5J6H - chains A and B of the 3 polymer chains in the assembly; structure by X-ray diffraction, 2.30 A resolution.

== Chain A ==
Protein: H-2 class I histocompatibility antigen, Q10 alpha chain
Organism: Mus musculus
Reference sequence: P01898 (HA10_MOUSE); residues 1-301 here correspond to UniProt positions 25-325 (UniProt number = residue number + 24)
Sequence (302 residues; numbered 0 to 301; the number before each row is that of its first residue; numbering starts at 0):
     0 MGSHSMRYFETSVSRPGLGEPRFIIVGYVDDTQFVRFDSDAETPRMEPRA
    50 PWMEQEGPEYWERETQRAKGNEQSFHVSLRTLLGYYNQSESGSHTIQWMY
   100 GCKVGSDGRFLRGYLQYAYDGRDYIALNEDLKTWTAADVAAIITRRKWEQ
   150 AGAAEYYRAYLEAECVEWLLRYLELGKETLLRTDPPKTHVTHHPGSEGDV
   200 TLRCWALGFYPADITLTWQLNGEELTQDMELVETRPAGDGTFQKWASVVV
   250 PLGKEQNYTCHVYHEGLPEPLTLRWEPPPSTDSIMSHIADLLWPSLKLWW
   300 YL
Not modelled in the structure: 0, 195, 277-301
Cystine bridges: C101-C164, C203-C259
Sequence notes: initiating methionine (0)
Bound ions: Na+: T94, Q96
Residues lining bound ligands: nicotinamide (NCA): E46, P47, R48, A49, E53
UniProt features mapped onto this chain:
  - region: E275 to H286 (Connecting peptide)
  - glycosylation (N-linked (GlcNAc...) asparagine): N86, N256

== Chain B ==
Protein: Beta-2-microglobulin
Organism: Mus musculus
Reference sequence: P01887 (B2MG_MOUSE); residues 1-99 here correspond to UniProt positions 21-119 (UniProt number = residue number + 20)
Sequence (100 residues; row label = number of the first residue in the row; numbering starts at 0):
     0 MIQKTPQIQVYSRHPPENGKPNILNCYVTQFHPPHIEIQMLKNGKKIPKV
    50 EMSDMSFSKDWSFYILAHTEFTPTETDTYACRVKHASMAEPKTVYWDRDM
Not modelled in the structure: 0
Cystine bridges: C25-C80
Sequence notes: initiating methionine (0)
Bound ions: Na+ near N24 (its only coordinating residue here)

== How chain A and chain B interact ==
Residue-residue contacts (55):
  R6(A) with K58(B)
  F8(A) with S55(B); F56(B), hydrophobic
  T10(A) with F56(B); F62(B)
  V12(A) with P33(B), hydrophobic
  V25(A) with D53(B); M54(B)
  Y27(A) with S55(B); Y63(B), hydrogen bond
  Q32(A) with D53(B), hydrogen bond
  R35(A) with D53(B), salt bridge
  R48(A) with D53(B), salt bridge
  T94(A) with H31(B), hydrogen bond; P33(B)
  Q96(A) with F56(B); W60(B), hydrogen bond (side chain-backbone); F62(B)
  W97(A) with F56(B)
  M98(A) with F56(B), hydrophobic; K58(B); W60(B), hydrophobic
  Y113(A) with K58(B)
  Q115(A) with W60(B)
  Y116(A) with W60(B)
  A117(A) with W60(B), hydrophobic
  D119(A) with I1(B); H31(B)
  G120(A) with H31(B), hydrogen bond (backbone-side chain); W60(B)
  D122(A) with W60(B), hydrogen bond
  H192(A) with D98(B)
  R202(A) with D98(B), hydrogen bond (side chain-backbone); M99(B)
  W204(A) with D98(B); M99(B)
  V231(A) with Q8(B)
  E232(A) with Q8(B), hydrogen bond (backbone-side chain)
  T233(A) with Y26(B)
  R234(A) with Q8(B), hydrogen bond; Y10(B); Y26(B); M99(B), hydrogen bond (side chain-backbone)
  P235(A) with Y10(B), hydrogen bond (backbone-side chain); N24(B); Y26(B); L65(B), hydrophobic
  A236(A) with R12(B), hydrogen bond (backbone-side chain); N24(B), hydrogen bond (backbone-side chain)
  G237(A) with R12(B), hydrogen bond (backbone-side chain)
  D238(A) with R12(B)
  Q242(A) with Y10(B); S11(B), hydrogen bond (side chain-backbone); R12(B), hydrogen bond (side chain-backbone)
  W244(A) with M99(B), hydrogen bond (side chain-backbone)
Other interface residues (no listed pair), chain A (36 interface residues in all): E9, I23, L206
Other interface residues (no listed pair), chain B (24 interface residues in all): H13, P14, S57, D59

== In short ==
36 residues of chain A face 24 of chain B across their interface; the contacts include 17 hydrogen bonds and 2
salt bridges. Polar contacts include R35(A)-D53(B), R48(A)-D53(B) and Y27(A)-Y63(B). Chain A binds
nicotinamide. T94(A) and Q96(A) coordinate Na+.
Here chain A is H-2 class I histocompatibility antigen, Q10 alpha chain and chain B is Beta-2-microglobulin,
both from Mus musculus. Entry 5J6H (Recognition of the MHC class Ib molecule H2-Q10 by the natural killer cell
receptor Ly49C) was determined by X-ray diffraction (same publication as 5J6G).
